5JKM - chains A and B of the 6 polymer chains in the assembly; structure by X-ray diffraction, 1.80 A resolution.

== Chain A (and B) ==
Protein: Ferritin heavy chain
Source organism: Homo sapiens
Notes: EC 1.16.3.1; chain B of this document is another copy of the same molecule, construct and numbering; everything in this record applies to it too
UniProt: P02794 (FRIH_HUMAN); residues 0-182 here correspond to UniProt positions 1-183 (UniProt number = residue number + 1)
Chain sequence (183 residues; numbered 0 to 182; the number before each row is that of its first residue; numbering starts at 0):
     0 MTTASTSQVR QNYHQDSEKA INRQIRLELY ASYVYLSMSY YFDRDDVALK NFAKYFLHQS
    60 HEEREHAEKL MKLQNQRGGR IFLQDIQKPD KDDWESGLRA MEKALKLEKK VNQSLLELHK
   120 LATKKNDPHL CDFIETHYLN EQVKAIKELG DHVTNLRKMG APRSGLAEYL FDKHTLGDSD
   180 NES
Disordered / not traced: 0-4, 177-182
Differences from the reference sequence: engineered mutation K18 (Ala19 in P02794), R25 (Asn26 in P02794), Q86 (Lys87 in P02794), K90 (Cys91 in P02794), R98 (Asn99 in P02794), K102 (Cys103 in P02794), K105 (His106 in P02794), K109 (Asn110 in P02794), K123 (Asp124 in P02794), R162 (Glu163 in P02794)
Metal / ion sites: Fe ion: E27, E62, H65; Mg2+ near Q58 (its only coordinating residue here)

== Chain A / chain B interface ==
Residue-residue contacts - 66 pairs, chain A then chain B:
  S6(A) - D44(B)  hydrogen bond
  Q7(A) - D44(B)  hydrogen bond
  V8(A) - D44(B)
  L28(A) - Y32(B)  hydrophobic
  S31(A) - R63(B)  hydrogen bond
  Y32(A) - L28(B)  hydrophobic
  Y32(A) - L82(B)
  Y32(A) - Q83(B)  hydrogen bond (side chain-backbone)
  Y32(A) - I85(B)
  L35(A) - E67(B)
  L35(A) - M70(B)  hydrophobic
  S36(A) - L82(B)
  Y39(A) - E67(B)  hydrogen bond (side chain-backbone)
  Y39(A) - M70(B)  hydrophobic
  Y39(A) - K71(B)
  Y39(A) - N74(B)  hydrogen bond (backbone-side chain)
  Y39(A) - I80(B)  hydrophobic
  D42(A) - N74(B)  hydrogen bond
  R43(A) - N74(B)
  R43(A) - R79(B)
  D44(A) - S6(B)  hydrogen bond
  D44(A) - Q7(B)  hydrogen bond
  D44(A) - V8(B)
  D44(A) - R79(B)  salt bridge
  D45(A) - R79(B)  salt bridge
  L56(A) - E67(B)
  S59(A) - R63(B)  hydrogen bond
  H60(A) - R63(B)
  H60(A) - E64(B)  salt bridge
  H60(A) - E67(B)  salt bridge
  R63(A) - S31(B)  hydrogen bond
  R63(A) - L35(B)
  R63(A) - S59(B)  hydrogen bond
  R63(A) - H60(B)
  E67(A) - L35(B)
  E67(A) - Y39(B)  hydrogen bond (backbone-side chain)
  E67(A) - L56(B)
  E67(A) - H60(B)  salt bridge
  M70(A) - L35(B)  hydrophobic
  M70(A) - Y39(B)  hydrophobic
  K71(A) - Y39(B)
  N74(A) - Y39(B)  hydrogen bond (side chain-backbone)
  N74(A) - D42(B)  hydrogen bond
  N74(A) - R43(B)
  R79(A) - R43(B)
  R79(A) - D44(B)  salt bridge
  R79(A) - D45(B)  salt bridge
  I80(A) - Y39(B)  hydrophobic
  F81(A) - K87(B)
  F81(A) - D91(B)
  L82(A) - Y32(B)
  L82(A) - S36(B)
  L82(A) - K87(B)  hydrogen bond (backbone-side chain)
  Q83(A) - Y32(B)  hydrogen bond (backbone-side chain)
  Q83(A) - K87(B)
  D84(A) - I85(B)
  D84(A) - Q86(B)
  D84(A) - K87(B)  hydrogen bond (side chain-backbone)
  I85(A) - Y32(B)  hydrophobic
  I85(A) - D84(B)
  I85(A) - I85(B)  hydrogen bond (backbone-backbone)
  Q86(A) - D84(B)
  K87(A) - L82(B)
  K87(A) - Q83(B)
  K87(A) - D84(B)  hydrogen bond (backbone-side chain)
  D91(A) - F81(B)
Also at the interface, not in a pair above, chain A (32 interface residues in all): G77
Also at the interface, not in a pair above, chain B (33 interface residues in all): G77

== Overview ==
The interface between chain A and chain B involves 32 residues on one side and 33 on the other; the contacts
include 20 hydrogen bonds and 7 salt bridges. Among the polar pairs are D44(A)-R79(B), D45(A)-R79(B) and
H60(A)-E64(B).
Both chains are Ferritin heavy chain (Homo sapiens). Entry 5JKM (Binary crystal structure of positively and
negatively supercharged variants Ftn(pos) and Ftn(neg) from human heavy chain ...) was determined by X-ray
diffraction (same publication as 5JKL).
